Entry 8TSH (electron microscopy, 3.10 A resolution); this record covers chains C and D of the 12 polymer chains in the assembly.

Chain C (and D):
Protein: Transport permease protein
From: Caldimonas thermodepolymerans
Notes: chain D of this document is another copy of the same molecule, construct and numbering; everything in this record applies to it too
UniProt: A0A2S5T447 (A0A2S5T447_9BURK); residues 4-271 here correspond to UniProt positions 2-269 (UniProt number = residue number - 2)
Amino-acid sequence (274 residues; each row starts with the number of its first residue; numbers below 1 keep their minus sign (Met-2 is residue -2)):
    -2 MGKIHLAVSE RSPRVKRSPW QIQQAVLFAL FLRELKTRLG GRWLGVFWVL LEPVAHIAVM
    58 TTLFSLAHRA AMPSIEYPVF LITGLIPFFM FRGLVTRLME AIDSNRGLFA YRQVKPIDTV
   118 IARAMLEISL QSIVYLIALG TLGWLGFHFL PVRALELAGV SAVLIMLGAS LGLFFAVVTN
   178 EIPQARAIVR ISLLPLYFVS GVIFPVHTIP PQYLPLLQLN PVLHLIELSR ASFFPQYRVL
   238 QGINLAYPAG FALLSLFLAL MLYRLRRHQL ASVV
Disordered / not traced: -2 to 11, 271 (chain D: -2 to 13, 269-271)
Construct notes: initiating methionine (-2); expression tag (-1 to 3)
From the paper describing this entry:
  - mutagenesis - R89K: decreased stability

How chain C and chain D interact:
Contacting residue pairs (6):
  Leu60(C) - Tyr210(D)
  Arg187(C) - Ile188(D)
  Ile188(C) - Ile188(D)  hydrophobic
  Leu191(C) - Ile188(D)  hydrophobic
  Leu191(C) - Leu191(D)  hydrophobic
  Tyr210(C) - Leu60(D)
Also at the interface, not in a pair above, chain C (6 interface residues in all): Ala184
Also at the interface, not in a pair above, chain D (7 interface residues in all): Thr59, Arg187, Pro192

In short:
6 residues of chain C face 7 of chain D across their interface. The paper reports that R89K of chain C reduces
stability.
Chain C and chain D are both Transport permease protein (Caldimonas thermodepolymerans); the structure, S.
thermodepolymerans KpsMT(E151Q)-KpsE in complex with ATP, was determined by electron microscopy together with
8TSI, 8TSL, 8TSW, 8TT3 and 8TUN from the same study.
